PDB entry 3CK0 | X-ray diffraction, 3.00 A resolution | chains H and P of the 3 polymer chains in the assembly

[Chain H]
Protein: Protein (immunoglobulin; heavy chain)
Source organism: Mus musculus
Notes: fragment: fab fragment
Chain sequence (219 residues; row label = number of the first residue in the row; a row labelled like 52A-52C holds insertion residues (52A, then the next letters in order)):
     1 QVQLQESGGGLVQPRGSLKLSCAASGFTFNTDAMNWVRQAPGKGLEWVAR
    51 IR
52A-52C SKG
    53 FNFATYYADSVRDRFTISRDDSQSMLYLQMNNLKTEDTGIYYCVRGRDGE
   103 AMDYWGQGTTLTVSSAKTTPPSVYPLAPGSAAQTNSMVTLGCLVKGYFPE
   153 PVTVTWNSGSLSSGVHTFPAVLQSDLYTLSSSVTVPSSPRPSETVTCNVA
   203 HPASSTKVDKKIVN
Not modelled in the structure: 131-138
Disulfides: Cys22-Cys95, Cys144-Cys199

[Chain P]
Protein: Protein (8-mer; human angiotensin II)
Source organism: synthetic construct
Chain sequence (8 residues; numbered 1 to 8; the number before each row is that of its first residue):
     1 DRVYIHPF

[How chain H and chain P interact]
Residue-residue contacts (10):
  Arg50(H) - Pro7(P)  hydrogen bond (side chain-backbone)
  Arg50(H) - Phe8(P)  hydrogen bond (side chain-backbone)
  Arg52(H) - Pro7(P)
  Phe53(H) - Ile5(P)  hydrophobic
  Tyr58(H) - Pro7(P)
  Tyr58(H) - Phe8(P)
  Asp100(H) - His6(P)
  Asp100(H) - Pro7(P)
  Gly101(H) - His6(P)  hydrogen bond (backbone-backbone)
  Gly101(H) - Phe8(P)  hydrogen bond (backbone-backbone)
Other interface residues (no listed pair), chain H (7 interface residues in all): Glu102

[Summary]
Chain H and chain P form an interface of 7 and 4 residues respectively; the contacts include 4 hydrogen bonds.
Polar pairs include Arg50(H)-Pro7(P), Arg50(H)-Phe8(P) and Gly101(H)-His6(P).
Here chain H is Protein (immunoglobulin; heavy chain) (Mus musculus) and chain P is Protein (8-mer; human
angiotensin II) (synthetic construct). Entry 3CK0 (Anti-anti-idiotypic antibody against human angiotensin II,
complex with human angiotensin II) was determined by X-ray diffraction.
